PDB entry 8ZDL | electron microscopy, 3.78 A resolution | chains M and m of the 42 polymer chains in the assembly

== Chain M ==
Protein: Stopper Protein (gp10)
Organism: Mycolicibacterium smegmatis MC2 155
Sequence (112 residues; each row starts with the number of its first residue):
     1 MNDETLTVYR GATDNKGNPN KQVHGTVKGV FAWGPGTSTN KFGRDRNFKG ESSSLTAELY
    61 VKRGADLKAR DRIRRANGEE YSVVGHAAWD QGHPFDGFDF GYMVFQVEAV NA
Unresolved in the structure: 1, 112

== Chain m ==
Protein: Terminator Protein (gp12)
Organism: Mycolicibacterium smegmatis MC2 155
Sequence (167 residues; row label = number of the first residue in the row):
     1 MAVVLPDWYE EAFVNVENLF IDMFTDLLPD YESGCWAPDD WLADEIEVKP TIWFFRLPGG
    61 RVDWDGRKDE CQLQVMVVTG SRDDSWRLMD FVRAMLLPMQ GDKYKMADGY TAQIRCAGEV
   121 AGPQLLTPGQ RIDTRVVTAT FKVSVSMKSA KNYKQKLYEL WQALRGS
Unresolved in the structure: 1-2, 167

== How chain M and chain m interact ==
Residue-residue contacts - 32 pairs, chain M then chain m:
  Tyr9(M) - Ile46(m)  hydrophobic
  Lys16(M) - Arg82(m)
  Lys16(M) - Asp83(m)
  Gly17(M) - Arg82(m)
  Gly17(M) - Arg135(m)  hydrogen bond (backbone-side chain)
  Asn18(M) - Ser81(m)
  Asn18(M) - Arg82(m)  hydrogen bond (side chain-backbone)
  Asn18(M) - Asp83(m)  hydrogen bond
  Pro19(M) - Gly80(m)
  Pro19(M) - Asp133(m)
  Pro19(M) - Arg135(m)
  Lys21(M) - Asp133(m)  salt bridge
  Lys49(M) - Trp36(m)
  Lys49(M) - Phe55(m)
  Glu51(M) - Leu42(m)
  Ser52(M) - Gln130(m)
  Ser53(M) - Gln130(m)  hydrogen bond (backbone-side chain)
  Ser54(M) - Gln130(m)
  Arg72(M) - Ile46(m)
  Arg72(M) - Ile132(m)
  Arg74(M) - Ile46(m)
  Arg74(M) - Glu47(m)  salt bridge
  Glu80(M) - Asp44(m)
  Glu80(M) - Glu45(m)  hydrogen bond (side chain-backbone)
  Glu80(M) - Ile46(m)  hydrogen bond (side chain-backbone)
  Glu108(M) - Gln130(m)
  Val110(M) - Glu45(m)
  Val110(M) - Gln130(m)
  Val110(M) - Arg131(m)
  Asn111(M) - Leu42(m)  hydrogen bond (side chain-backbone)
  Asn111(M) - Ala43(m)  hydrogen bond (side chain-backbone)
  Asn111(M) - Glu45(m)  hydrogen bond
Also at the interface, not in a pair above, chain M (20 interface residues in all): Phe48, Gly50, Gly78
Also at the interface, not in a pair above, chain m (20 interface residues in all): Ala37, Asp39, Trp53

== Overview ==
The chain M/chain m interface involves 20 residues from each chain, with 9 hydrogen bonds and 2 salt bridges.
Polar contacts include Lys21(M)-Asp133(m), Arg74(M)-Glu47(m) and Gly17(M)-Arg135(m).
Here chain M is Stopper Protein (gp10) and chain m is Terminator Protein (gp12), both from Mycolicibacterium
smegmatis MC2 155. Entry 8ZDL (Cryo-EM structure of Mycobacteriophage Douge genome-free connector (gp5, gp9,
gp10, gp12 and gp13)) was determined by electron microscopy, deposited together with 8ZDJ, 8ZDK, 8ZDO and
8ZDQ.
